Entry 8VJ7 (electron microscopy, 4.85 A resolution (low resolution: residue-level contacts below are approximate; hydrogen-bond / salt-bridge calls are withheld)); this record covers chains B and D of the 4 polymer chains in the assembly.

[Chain B (and D)]
Protein: Isoform Flip of Glutamate receptor 2
From: Rattus norvegicus
Notes: chain D of this document is another copy of the same molecule, construct and numbering; everything in this record applies to it too
UniProtKB: P19491 (GRIA2_RAT), isoform P19491-2; aligned to UniProt positions 25-821 over residues 10-821 (the alignment contains insertions or deletions, so no single offset holds)
Sequence (797 residues; each row starts with the number of its first residue; note: 15 numbers in that range are skipped by the numbering (no residue carries them; nothing is unmodelled there)):
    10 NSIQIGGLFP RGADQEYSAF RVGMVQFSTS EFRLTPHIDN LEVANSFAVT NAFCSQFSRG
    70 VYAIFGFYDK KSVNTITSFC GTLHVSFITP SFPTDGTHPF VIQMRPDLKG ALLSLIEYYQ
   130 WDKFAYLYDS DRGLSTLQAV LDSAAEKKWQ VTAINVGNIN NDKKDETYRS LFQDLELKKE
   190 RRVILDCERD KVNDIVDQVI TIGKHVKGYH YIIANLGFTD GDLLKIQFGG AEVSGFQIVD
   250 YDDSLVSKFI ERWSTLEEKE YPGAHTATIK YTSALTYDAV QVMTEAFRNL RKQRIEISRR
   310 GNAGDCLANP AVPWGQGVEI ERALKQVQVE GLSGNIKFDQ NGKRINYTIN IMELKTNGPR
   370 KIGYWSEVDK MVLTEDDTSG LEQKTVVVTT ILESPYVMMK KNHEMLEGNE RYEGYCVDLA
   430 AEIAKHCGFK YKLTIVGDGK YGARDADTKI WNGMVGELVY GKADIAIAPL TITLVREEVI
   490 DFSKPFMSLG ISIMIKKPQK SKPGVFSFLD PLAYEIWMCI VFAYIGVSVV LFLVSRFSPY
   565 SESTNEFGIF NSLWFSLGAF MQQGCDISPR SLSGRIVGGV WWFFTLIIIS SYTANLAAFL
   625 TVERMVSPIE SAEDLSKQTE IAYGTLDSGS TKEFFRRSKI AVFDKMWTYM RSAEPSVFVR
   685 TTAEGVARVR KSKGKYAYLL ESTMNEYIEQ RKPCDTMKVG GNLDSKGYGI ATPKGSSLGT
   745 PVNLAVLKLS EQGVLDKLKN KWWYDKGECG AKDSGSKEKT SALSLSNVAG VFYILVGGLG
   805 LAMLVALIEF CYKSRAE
Unresolved in the structure: 820-821
Differences from the reference sequence: conflict Glu241 (Asn256 in P19491), Leu382 (Val397 in P19491), Glu384 (Gly405 in P19491), Asp385 (Asn406 in P19491), Gln392 (Asn413 in P19491)
UniProt features mapped onto this chain:
  - glycosylation: Asn355 (N-linked (GlcNAc...) asparagine)
Disulfide bonds: Cys63-Cys315, Cys718-Cys773
Residues lining bound ligands:
  - A1AB5 (4-[(5S,8R)-8-methyl-6,7,8,9-tetrahydro-2H,5H-[1,3]dioxolo[4,5-h][2,3]benzodiazepin-5-yl]aniline), molecule 1: Ser510, Pro512, Ser516, Phe517, Asp519, Pro520, Tyr616, Asn619, Leu620, Phe623, Leu624, Leu787, Asn791, Val792
  - A1AB5, molecule 2: Thr784, Ser785, Ala786
  - glutamic acid (GLU): Tyr450, Pro478, Leu479, Thr480, Arg485, Gly653, Ser654, Thr655, Leu704, Glu705, Tyr732
From the paper describing this entry:
  - mutagenesis - L483Y: increased stability (from molecular simulation)

[Chain B / chain D interface]
Pairs across the interface - 21 pairs, chain B then chain D:
  Arg178(B) with Phe237(D)
  Ile209(B) with Ile209(D); His214(D)
  Thr210(B) with His214(D); Lys234(D); Phe237(D); Gly238(D)
  Ile211(B) with Phe237(D); Gly238(D)
  Gly212(B) with His214(D); Val215(D)
  His214(B) with Ile209(D); Thr210(D); Gly212(D)
  Val215(B) with Gly212(D); Val215(D)
  Phe237(B) with Arg178(D); Thr210(D); Ile211(D)
  Gly238(B) with Thr210(D); Ile211(D)
Also at the interface, not in a pair above, chain B (10 interface residues in all): Lys234

[Overview]
The chain B/chain D interface involves 10 residues from each chain. Chain B binds compound A1AB5 and glutamic
acid. From the paper: L483Y of chain B increases stability.
Both chains are Isoform Flip of Glutamate receptor 2 (Rattus norvegicus). Entry 8VJ7 (GluA2 bound to
GYKI-52466 and Glutamate, Inhibited State 2) was determined by electron microscopy together with 8VJ6 from the
same study.
